Entry 8YFR (electron microscopy, 3.40 A resolution); this record covers chains A and K of the 14 polymer chains in the assembly.

[Chain A]
Name: DNA-directed RNA polymerase subunit
Source organism: Komagataella phaffii
Notes: EC 2.7.7.6
UniProtKB: C4R4Y0 (C4R4Y0_KOMPG); residues 1-1743 here = UniProt positions 1-1743
Sequence (1743 residues; each row starts with the number of its first residue):
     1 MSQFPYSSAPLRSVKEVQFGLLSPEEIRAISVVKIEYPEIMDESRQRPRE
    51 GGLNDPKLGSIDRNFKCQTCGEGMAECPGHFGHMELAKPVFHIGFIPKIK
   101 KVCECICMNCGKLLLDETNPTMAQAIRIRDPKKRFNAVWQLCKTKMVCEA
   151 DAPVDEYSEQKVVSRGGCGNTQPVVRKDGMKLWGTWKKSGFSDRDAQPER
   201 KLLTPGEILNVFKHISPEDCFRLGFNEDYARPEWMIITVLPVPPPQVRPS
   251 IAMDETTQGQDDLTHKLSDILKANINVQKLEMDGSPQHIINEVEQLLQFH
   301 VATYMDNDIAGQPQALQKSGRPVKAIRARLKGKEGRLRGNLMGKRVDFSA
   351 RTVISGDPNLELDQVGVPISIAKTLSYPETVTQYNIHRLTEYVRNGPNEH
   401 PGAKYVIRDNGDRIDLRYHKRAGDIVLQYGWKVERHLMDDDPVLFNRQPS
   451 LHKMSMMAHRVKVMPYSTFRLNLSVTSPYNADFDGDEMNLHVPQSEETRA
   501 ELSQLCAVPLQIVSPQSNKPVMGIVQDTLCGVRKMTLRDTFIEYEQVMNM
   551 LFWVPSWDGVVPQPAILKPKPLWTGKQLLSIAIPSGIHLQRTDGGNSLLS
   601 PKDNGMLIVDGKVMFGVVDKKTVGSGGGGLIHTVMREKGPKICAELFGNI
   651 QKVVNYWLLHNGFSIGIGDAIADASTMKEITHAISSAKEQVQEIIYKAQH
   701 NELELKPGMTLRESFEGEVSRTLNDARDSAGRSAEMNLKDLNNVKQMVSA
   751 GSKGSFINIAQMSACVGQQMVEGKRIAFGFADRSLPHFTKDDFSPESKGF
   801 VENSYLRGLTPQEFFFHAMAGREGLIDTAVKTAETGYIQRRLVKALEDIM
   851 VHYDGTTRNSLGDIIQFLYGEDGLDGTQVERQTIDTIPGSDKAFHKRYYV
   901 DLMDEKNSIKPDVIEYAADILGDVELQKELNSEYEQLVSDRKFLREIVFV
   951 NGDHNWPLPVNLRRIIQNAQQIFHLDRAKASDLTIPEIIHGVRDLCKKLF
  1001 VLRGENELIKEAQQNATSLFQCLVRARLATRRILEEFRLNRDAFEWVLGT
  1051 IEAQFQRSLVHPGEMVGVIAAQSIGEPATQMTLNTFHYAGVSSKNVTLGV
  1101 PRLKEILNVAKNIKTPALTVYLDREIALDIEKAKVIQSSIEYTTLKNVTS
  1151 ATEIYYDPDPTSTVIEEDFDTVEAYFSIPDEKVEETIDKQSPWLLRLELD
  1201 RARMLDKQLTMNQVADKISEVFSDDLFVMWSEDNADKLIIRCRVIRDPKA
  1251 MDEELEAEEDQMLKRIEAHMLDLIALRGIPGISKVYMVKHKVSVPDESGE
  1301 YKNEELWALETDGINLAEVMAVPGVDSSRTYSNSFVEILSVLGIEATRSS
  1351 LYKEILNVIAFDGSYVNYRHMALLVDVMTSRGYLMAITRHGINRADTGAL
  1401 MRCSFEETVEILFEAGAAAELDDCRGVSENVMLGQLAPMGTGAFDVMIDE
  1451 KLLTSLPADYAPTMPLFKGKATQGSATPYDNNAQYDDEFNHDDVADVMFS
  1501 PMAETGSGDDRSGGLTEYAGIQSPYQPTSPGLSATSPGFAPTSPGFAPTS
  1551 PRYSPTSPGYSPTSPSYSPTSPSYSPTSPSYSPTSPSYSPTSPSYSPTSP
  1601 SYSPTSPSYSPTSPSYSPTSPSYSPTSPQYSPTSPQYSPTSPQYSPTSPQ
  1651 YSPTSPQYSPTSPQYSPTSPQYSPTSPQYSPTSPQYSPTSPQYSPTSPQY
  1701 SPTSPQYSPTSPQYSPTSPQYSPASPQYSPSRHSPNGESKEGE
Disordered / not traced: 1, 150-167, 187-199, 1082-1094, 1178-1189, 1246-1257, 1390-1396, 1461-1743
Ion coordination: Zn2+ site 1: Cys67, Cys70, Cys77, His80; Zn2+ site 2: Cys107, Cys110, Cys148, Cys168; Mg2+: Asp482, Asp484, Asp486

[Chain K]
Name: RNA polymerase II subunit B12.5
Source organism: Komagataella phaffii
UniProtKB: C4R3Z5 (C4R3Z5_KOMPG); residues 1-118 here = UniProt positions 1-118
Sequence (118 residues; numbered 1 to 118; the number before each row is that of its first residue):
     1 MNAPDRFELFILPDDVPKLKITPDSRVPNCIIIKFEREDHTLANLLREEL
    51 ALYPDVTFVAYKVEHPLFANFVMRLQTEEGTRPKQALERACASIINKLKT
   101 LDHKFNEEWNIKNFSLND
Disordered / not traced: 114-118

[How chain A and chain K interact]
Contacting residue pairs (35; chain A residue first):
  Asp357(A) with His65(K), salt bridge
  Asn359(A) with Glu64(K), hydrogen bond (side chain-backbone); His65(K); Pro66(K)
  Pro368(A) with Asn2(K)
  Ile369(A) with Asn2(K), hydrogen bond (backbone-side chain)
  Ser370(A) with Asn2(K), hydrogen bond
  Pro465(A) with Asn2(K); Pro4(K)
  Tyr466(A) with Asn2(K); Ala3(K), hydrophobic; Leu67(K), hydrophobic
  Ser467(A) with Met1(K)
  Arg470(A) with Leu67(K)
  Tyr544(A) with Thr57(K), hydrogen bond (side chain-backbone)
  Glu545(A) with Arg47(K)
  Met548(A) with Phe58(K), hydrophobic; Val59(K); Ala60(K)
  Asn549(A) with Arg47(K); Ala60(K); Tyr61(K), hydrogen bond (side chain-backbone)
  Phe552(A) with Ala60(K), hydrophobic; Lys62(K), hydrogen bond (backbone-side chain); Val72(K), hydrophobic; Arg74(K)
  Trp553(A) with Lys62(K); Val63(K)
  Trp557(A) with Arg26(K), hydrogen bond (backbone-side chain); Phe58(K), hydrophobic; Arg74(K)
  Asp558(A) with Arg26(K)
  Gly559(A) with Arg26(K); Val27(K)
  Val561(A) with Phe58(K), hydrophobic
Also at the interface, not in a pair above, chain A (20 interface residues in all): Met464
Also at the interface, not in a pair above, chain K (23 interface residues in all): Ala51, Phe68, Met73

[Summary]
Chain A and chain K form an interface of 20 and 23 residues respectively, with 7 hydrogen bonds and 1 salt
bridge. Polar pairs include Asp357(A)-His65(K), Asn359(A)-Glu64(K) and Ile369(A)-Asn2(K). Cys67(A), Cys70(A),
Cys77(A) and His80(A) coordinate Zn2+ site 1.
Here chain A is DNA-directed RNA polymerase subunit and chain K is RNA polymerase II subunit B12.5, both from
Komagataella phaffii. Entry 8YFR (Cryo EM structure of Komagataella phaffii Rat1-Rai1 complex bound within the
RNAPII cleft) was determined by electron microscopy together with 8YF5, 8YFE and 8YFQ from the same study.
